8AMT - chain AAA; structure by X-ray diffraction, 1.50 A resolution.

Chain AAA:
Name: Replication protein RepB
Source organism: Streptococcus agalactiae
UniProtKB: P13921 (REPB_STRAG); numbering as in UniProt (aligned over 1-132)
Chain sequence (132 residues; numbered 1 to 132; the number before each row is that of its first residue):
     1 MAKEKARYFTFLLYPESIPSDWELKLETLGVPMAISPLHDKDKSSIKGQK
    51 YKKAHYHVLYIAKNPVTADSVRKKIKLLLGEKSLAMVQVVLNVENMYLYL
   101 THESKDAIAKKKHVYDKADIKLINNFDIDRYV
Unresolved in the structure: 1-3
Ion coordination: Mn2+: His39, Asp42, His55, His57
Reported in the primary citation:
  - mutagenesis - D69A: unchanged catalytic activity on nick site
  - mutagenesis - R72A, R72A/K73A/K74A/K76A, K76A: unchanged catalytic activity (citing earlier work)

Summary:
His39, Asp42, His55 and His57 form the Mn2+ site. From the paper: R72A, R72A/K73A/K74A/K76A and K76A leave
catalytic activity unchanged; D69A leaves catalytic activity on nick site unchanged.
Chain AAA is Replication protein RepB (Streptococcus agalactiae); the structure, OBD-RepB pMV158 domain, was
determined by X-ray diffraction (same publication as 8AMU and 8AMV).
